Entry 7CFB (X-ray diffraction, 2.10 A resolution); this record covers chain A.

== Chain A ==
Molecule: FI20010p1
Source organism: Drosophila melanogaster
UniProt: A1ZAC4 (A1ZAC4_DROME); residue numbers follow UniProt; this construct covers 272-512
Chain sequence (242 residues; numbered 271 to 512; the number before each row is that of its first residue):
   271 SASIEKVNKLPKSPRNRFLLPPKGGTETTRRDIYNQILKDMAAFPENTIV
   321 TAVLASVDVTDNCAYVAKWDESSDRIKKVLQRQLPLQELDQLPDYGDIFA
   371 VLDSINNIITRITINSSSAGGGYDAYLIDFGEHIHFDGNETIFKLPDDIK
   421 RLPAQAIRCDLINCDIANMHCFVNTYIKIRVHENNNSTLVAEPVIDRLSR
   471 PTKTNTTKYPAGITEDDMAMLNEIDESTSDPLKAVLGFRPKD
Not modelled in the structure: 271-286, 466-482, 512
Differences from the reference sequence: expression tag (271)
Swiss-Prot annotation at these positions:
  - zinc finger: Lys511, Asp512 (C3H1-type)
Reported in the primary citation:
  - contacts within the chain: Pro292-Tyr365, Glu297-Ser387 (hydrogen bond), Arg300-Asp394 (salt bridge), Tyr304-Arg428 (cation-pi contact)
  - conformationally variable residues (order/disorder transition): Thr484 to Lys511

== Summary ==
From the paper: conformational variability at Thr484; contacts within the chain involving Pro292, Tyr365 and
Glu297 among others.
Chain A is FI20010p1 (Drosophila melanogaster); the structure, Drosophila melanogaster Krimper eTud1 apo
structure, was determined by X-ray diffraction together with 7CFC from the same study.
